5GN7 - chains A and B; structure by X-ray diffraction, 3.20 A resolution.

[Chain A (and B)]
Protein: Alternative oxidase, mitochondrial
From: Trypanosoma brucei brucei
Notes: EC 1.-.-.-; chain B of this document is another copy of the same molecule, construct and numbering; everything in this record applies to it too
Reference sequence: Q26710 (AOX_TRYBB); residue numbers follow UniProt; this construct covers 1-329
Sequence (329 residues; each row starts with the number of its first residue):
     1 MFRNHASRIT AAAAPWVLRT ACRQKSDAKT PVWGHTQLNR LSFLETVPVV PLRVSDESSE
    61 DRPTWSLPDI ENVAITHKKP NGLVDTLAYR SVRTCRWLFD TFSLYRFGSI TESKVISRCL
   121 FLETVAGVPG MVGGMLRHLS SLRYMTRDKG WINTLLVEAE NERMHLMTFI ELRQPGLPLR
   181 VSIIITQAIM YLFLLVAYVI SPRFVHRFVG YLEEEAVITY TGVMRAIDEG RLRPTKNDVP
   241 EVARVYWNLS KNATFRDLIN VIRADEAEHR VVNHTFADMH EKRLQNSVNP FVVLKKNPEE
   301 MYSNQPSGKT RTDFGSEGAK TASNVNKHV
Not modelled in the structure: 1-31, 296-329
UniProt features mapped onto this chain:
  - binding site (Fe cation): Glu123, Glu162, His165, Glu213, Glu266, His269
Ion coordination: Fe ion site 1: Glu123, Glu162, Glu266 (together with 6XZ); Fe ion site 2: Glu162, Glu213, Glu266 (together with 6XZ)
Ligand contacts: 6XZ (4-[[4-(4-methoxyphenyl)piperazin-1-yl]methyl]-7,8-bis(oxidanyl)chromen-2-one): Val92, Cys95, Arg96, Phe99, Arg118, Leu122, Glu123, Ala126, Glu162, Thr186, Met190, Leu212, Glu213, Glu215, Ala216, Thr219, Tyr220, Glu266

[Chain A / chain B interface]
Residue-residue contacts - 154 pairs, chain A then chain B:
  Trp33(A) - Trp65(B)
  Trp33(A) - Glu268(B)  hydrogen bond
  Trp33(A) - Leu294(B)
  Gly34(A) - Asp69(B)
  His35(A) - Asp69(B)  salt bridge
  His35(A) - Asn72(B)
  His35(A) - Val73(B)
  Leu38(A) - Trp65(B)  hydrophobic
  Leu38(A) - Val73(B)  hydrophobic
  Leu38(A) - Ala264(B)
  Leu38(A) - Arg270(B)  hydrogen bond (backbone-side chain)
  Leu38(A) - Val271(B)
  Asn39(A) - Val73(B)
  Asn39(A) - Ala74(B)  hydrogen bond (side chain-backbone)
  Asn39(A) - Thr76(B)
  Asn39(A) - Arg270(B)  hydrogen bond
  Arg40(A) - Val271(B)
  Leu41(A) - Thr76(B)
  Leu41(A) - His77(B)
  Leu41(A) - Lys78(B)
  Leu41(A) - Val271(B)
  Leu41(A) - His274(B)
  Ser42(A) - Lys78(B)
  Ser42(A) - Thr275(B)  hydrogen bond
  Ser42(A) - Asp278(B)  hydrogen bond
  Phe43(A) - Thr275(B)  hydrogen bond (backbone-side chain)
  Phe43(A) - Phe291(B)  hydrophobic
  Phe43(A) - Leu294(B)  hydrophobic
  Leu44(A) - Thr275(B)
  Leu44(A) - Asp278(B)
  Leu44(A) - Lys282(B)
  Val47(A) - Leu284(B)  hydrophobic
  Val47(A) - Ser287(B)
  Val50(A) - Val288(B)  hydrophobic
  Val50(A) - Val293(B)  hydrophobic
  Pro51(A) - Val288(B)
  Leu52(A) - Arg147(B)
  Leu52(A) - Lys149(B)
  Arg53(A) - Val293(B)
  Asp56(A) - Gly150(B)
  Asp56(A) - Val292(B)
  Glu57(A) - Arg147(B)
  Glu57(A) - Asp148(B)  hydrogen bond (side chain-backbone)
  Glu57(A) - Lys149(B)  hydrogen bond (side chain-backbone)
  Ser59(A) - Asn153(B)
  Trp65(A) - Trp33(B)
  Trp65(A) - Leu38(B)  hydrophobic
  Asp69(A) - Gly34(B)
  Asp69(A) - His35(B)  salt bridge
  Asn72(A) - Asn39(B)  hydrogen bond (backbone-side chain)
  Val73(A) - Leu38(B)  hydrophobic
  Val73(A) - Asn39(B)
  Ala74(A) - Asn39(B)  hydrogen bond (backbone-side chain)
  Thr76(A) - Asn39(B)
  Thr76(A) - Leu41(B)
  Lys78(A) - Leu41(B)
  Glu123(A) - Leu142(B)
  Thr124(A) - Leu142(B)
  Gly127(A) - His138(B)
  Gly127(A) - Leu142(B)
  Met131(A) - Met135(B)  hydrophobic
  Met131(A) - His138(B)
  Met135(A) - Met131(B)  hydrophobic
  Met135(A) - Met135(B)  hydrophobic
  Met135(A) - Tyr191(B)  hydrogen bond
  His138(A) - Gly127(B)  hydrogen bond (side chain-backbone)
  His138(A) - Met131(B)
  His138(A) - Ala159(B)
  His138(A) - Arg163(B)
  Leu139(A) - Gln187(B)  hydrogen bond (backbone-side chain)
  Leu139(A) - Tyr191(B)  hydrophobic
  Ser141(A) - Arg163(B)  hydrogen bond
  Ser141(A) - Leu166(B)
  Leu142(A) - Glu123(B)
  Leu142(A) - Thr124(B)
  Leu142(A) - Gly127(B)
  Leu142(A) - Arg163(B)
  Leu142(A) - Gln187(B)
  Arg143(A) - Ile183(B)
  Arg143(A) - Gln187(B)
  Met145(A) - Leu120(B)  hydrophobic
  Met145(A) - Leu166(B)  hydrophobic
  Met145(A) - Ile170(B)  hydrophobic
  Met145(A) - Pro175(B)  hydrophobic
  Met145(A) - Arg180(B)
  Met145(A) - Ile183(B)  hydrophobic
  Thr146(A) - Met167(B)
  Arg147(A) - Val54(B)
  Arg147(A) - Glu57(B)
  Arg147(A) - Met167(B)
  Arg147(A) - Glu171(B)  salt bridge
  Arg147(A) - Val242(B)
  Asp148(A) - Glu57(B)  hydrogen bond (backbone-side chain)
  Asp148(A) - Arg163(B)
  Lys149(A) - Leu52(B)
  Lys149(A) - Glu57(B)  hydrogen bond (backbone-side chain)
  Gly150(A) - Asp56(B)  hydrogen bond (backbone-backbone)
  Asn153(A) - Ser59(B)
  Leu156(A) - Leu156(B)  hydrophobic
  Ala159(A) - His138(B)
  Arg163(A) - His138(B)
  Arg163(A) - Ser141(B)  hydrogen bond
  Arg163(A) - Leu142(B)
  Arg163(A) - Asp148(B)
  Arg163(A) - Ile152(B)
  Leu166(A) - Leu142(B)
  Leu166(A) - Met145(B)  hydrophobic
  Met167(A) - Met145(B)
  Met167(A) - Thr146(B)
  Met167(A) - Arg147(B)
  Ile170(A) - Met145(B)
  Glu171(A) - Arg147(B)  salt bridge
  Pro175(A) - Met145(B)  hydrophobic
  Ile183(A) - Arg143(B)
  Ile183(A) - Met145(B)  hydrophobic
  Ile184(A) - Arg143(B)
  Gln187(A) - Leu139(B)  hydrogen bond (side chain-backbone)
  Gln187(A) - Leu142(B)
  Gln187(A) - Arg143(B)
  Tyr191(A) - Met135(B)  hydrogen bond
  Tyr191(A) - Leu139(B)  hydrophobic
  Tyr191(A) - Tyr191(B)
  Val242(A) - Arg147(B)
  Ala264(A) - Leu38(B)
  Ala267(A) - Leu38(B)  hydrophobic
  Glu268(A) - Trp33(B)  hydrogen bond
  Glu268(A) - Leu38(B)
  Arg270(A) - Leu38(B)  hydrogen bond (side chain-backbone)
  Arg270(A) - Asn39(B)  hydrogen bond
  Val271(A) - Gln37(B)
  Val271(A) - Leu38(B)
  Val271(A) - Arg40(B)
  His274(A) - Leu41(B)
  Thr275(A) - Phe43(B)
  Asp278(A) - Ser42(B)  hydrogen bond
  Asp278(A) - Leu44(B)
  Met279(A) - Leu44(B)  hydrophobic
  Met279(A) - Val47(B)  hydrophobic
  Lys282(A) - Leu44(B)
  Leu284(A) - Leu44(B)  hydrophobic
  Leu284(A) - Val47(B)  hydrophobic
  Val288(A) - Val50(B)
  Val288(A) - Pro51(B)
  Pro290(A) - Thr46(B)
  Pro290(A) - Val47(B)  hydrophobic
  Pro290(A) - Val50(B)
  Phe291(A) - Trp33(B)  hydrophobic
  Phe291(A) - Phe43(B)  hydrophobic
  Val292(A) - Asp56(B)
  Val293(A) - Val50(B)  hydrophobic
  Val293(A) - Pro51(B)
  Val293(A) - Arg53(B)
  Leu294(A) - Trp33(B)
  Leu294(A) - Phe43(B)  hydrophobic
Other interface residues (no listed pair), chain A (83 interface residues in all): Thr46, Val54, Glu60, Ile70, His77, Val128, Ser140, Tyr144, Ile152, Glu160, Arg180
Other interface residues (no listed pair), chain B (84 interface residues in all): Val128, Tyr144, Glu160, Ile184, Ala267, Met279, Pro290, Lys295

[Summary]
83 residues of chain A and 84 residues of chain B are in contact, with 25 hydrogen bonds and 4 salt bridges.
Among the polar pairs are His35(A)-Asp69(B), Arg147(A)-Glu171(B) and Trp33(A)-Glu268(B). Ligands of chain A:
compound 6XZ.
Both chains are Alternative oxidase, mitochondrial (Trypanosoma brucei brucei). Entry 5GN7 (Crystal structure
of alternative oxidase from Trypanosoma brucei brucei complexed with cumarin derivative-17) was determined by
X-ray diffraction, deposited together with 5GN5, 5GN6 and 5GN9.
